3U5Z - chains B and A of the 10 polymer chains in the assembly; structure by X-ray diffraction, 3.50 A resolution.

Chain B:
Protein: DNA polymerase accessory protein 44
Organism: Enterobacteria phage T4
Reference sequence: P04526 (DPA44_BPT4); residues 1-319 here = UniProt positions 1-319
Amino-acid sequence (324 residues; row label = number of the first residue in the row; numbers below 1 keep their minus sign (Gly-4 is residue -4)):
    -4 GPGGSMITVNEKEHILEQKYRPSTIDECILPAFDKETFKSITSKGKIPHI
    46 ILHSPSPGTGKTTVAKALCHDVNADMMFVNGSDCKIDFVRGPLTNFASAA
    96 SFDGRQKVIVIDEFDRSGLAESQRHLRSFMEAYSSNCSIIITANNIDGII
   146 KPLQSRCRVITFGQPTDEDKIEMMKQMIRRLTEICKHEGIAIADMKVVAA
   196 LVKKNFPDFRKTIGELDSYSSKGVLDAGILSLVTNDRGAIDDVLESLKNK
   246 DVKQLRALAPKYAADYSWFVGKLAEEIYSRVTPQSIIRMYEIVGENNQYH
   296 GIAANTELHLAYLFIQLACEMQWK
Unresolved in the structure: -4 to -1
Construct notes: expression tag (-4 to 0)
Metal / ion sites: Mg2+: Glu108 (together with 08T)
Small-molecule neighbours: 08T ([[[(2R,3S,4R,5R)-5-(6-aminopurin-9-yl)-3,4-bis(oxidanyl)oxolan-2-yl]methoxy-oxidanyl-phosphoryl]oxy-oxidanyl-phosphoryl]oxy-tris(fluoranyl)beryllium): Glu12, Gln13, Tyr15, Arg16, Pro17, Cys23, Ile24, Ser49, Ser51, Pro52, Gly53, Thr54, Gly55, Lys56, Thr57, Thr58, Glu108, Thr137, Asn139, Arg175, Phe204, Arg205, Ile208
UniProt features mapped onto this chain:
  - binding site (ATP): Glu12 to Tyr15, Ile24, Gly53 to Thr58, Arg205
What the authors report for this chain:
  - binding site for 08T: Arg151
  - allosteric site: Lys80 (proposed by the authors, not directly observed)

Chain A:
Protein: DNA polymerase accessory protein 62
Organism: Enterobacteria phage T4
Reference sequence: P04527 (DPA62_BPT4); residue numbers follow UniProt; this construct covers 2-187
Amino-acid sequence (199 residues; row label = number of the first residue in the row):
     2 SLFKDDIQLNEHQVAWYSKDWTAVQSAADSFKEKAENEFFEIIGAINNKT
    52 KCSIAQKDYSKFMVENALSQFPECMPAVYAMNLIGSGLSDEAHFNYLMAA
   102 VPRGKRYGKWAKLVEDSTEVLIIKLLAKRYQVNTNDAINYKSILTKNGKL
   152 PLVLKELKGLVTDDFLKEVTKNVKEQKQLKKLALEWGLEHHHHHHHHHH
Unresolved in the structure: 188-200
Construct notes: expression tag (188-200)

How chain B and chain A interact:
Contacting residue pairs (43):
  Val84(B) - Trp17(A)
  Arg85(B) - Trp22(A)
  Thr89(B) - Trp17(A)
  Glu116(B) - Gln26(A)  hydrogen bond
  Arg119(B) - Ala29(A)
  Arg119(B) - Phe32(A)
  Arg119(B) - Lys33(A)
  Arg119(B) - Lys35(A)
  His120(B) - Trp17(A)
  His120(B) - Val25(A)
  His120(B) - Gln26(A)
  His120(B) - Ala29(A)
  Arg122(B) - Phe32(A)
  Ser123(B) - His13(A)  hydrogen bond
  Ser123(B) - Trp17(A)  hydrogen bond
  Ser123(B) - Ala28(A)
  Ser123(B) - Phe32(A)
  Phe124(B) - Trp17(A)  hydrophobic
  Glu126(B) - Asn11(A)  hydrogen bond (backbone-side chain)
  Glu126(B) - His13(A)
  Ala127(B) - His13(A)
  Ala127(B) - Gln14(A)
  Ala127(B) - Trp17(A)
  Ala127(B) - Tyr18(A)  hydrogen bond (backbone-side chain)
  Tyr128(B) - Trp17(A)  hydrophobic
  Tyr128(B) - Tyr18(A)
  Asp142(B) - Lys58(A)
  Pro147(B) - Phe32(A)
  Pro147(B) - Glu34(A)
  Tyr273(B) - Asn96(A)  hydrogen bond
  Ile282(B) - Tyr97(A)
  Ile282(B) - Ala100(A)
  Tyr285(B) - Ala93(A)
  Tyr285(B) - Asn96(A)
  Tyr285(B) - Tyr97(A)  hydrophobic
  Glu286(B) - Ile85(A)
  Glu286(B) - Tyr97(A)  hydrogen bond
  Gly289(B) - Ile85(A)
  Glu290(B) - Ile85(A)
  Asn292(B) - Ser87(A)
  Asn292(B) - Gly88(A)  hydrogen bond (side chain-backbone)
  Gln293(B) - Leu84(A)  hydrogen bond (side chain-backbone)
  Gln293(B) - Ile85(A)
Interface residues without a listed pair, chain B (24 interface residues in all): Ile81, Pro278
Interface residues without a listed pair, chain A (27 interface residues in all): Asp30, Glu37, Leu89, Ala101

Overview:
The interface between chain B and chain A involves 24 residues on one side and 27 on the other, with 9
hydrogen bonds. Among the polar pairs are Glu116(B)-Gln26(A), Ser123(B)-His13(A) and Ser123(B)-Trp17(A). Bound
to chain B: compound 08T. The paper reports a binding site for 08T at Arg151(B); an allosteric site at
Lys80(B).
Here chain B is DNA polymerase accessory protein 44 and chain A is DNA polymerase accessory protein 62, both
from Enterobacteria phage T4. Entry 3U5Z (Structure of T4 Bacteriophage clamp loader bound to the T4 clamp,
primer-template DNA, and ATP analog) was determined by X-ray diffraction, deposited together with 3U60 and
3U61.
